PDB entry 7MUQ | electron microscopy, 4.60 A resolution (low resolution: residue-level contacts below are approximate; hydrogen-bond / salt-bridge calls are withheld) | chains DN and EH of the 205 polymer chains in the assembly

== Chain DN ==
Protein: Neurogenic locus notch
Source organism: Legionella pneumophila
Reference sequence: A0A2S6FAR3 (A0A2S6FAR3_LEGPN); residue numbers follow UniProt; this construct covers 1-124
Amino-acid sequence (124 residues; row label = number of the first residue in the row):
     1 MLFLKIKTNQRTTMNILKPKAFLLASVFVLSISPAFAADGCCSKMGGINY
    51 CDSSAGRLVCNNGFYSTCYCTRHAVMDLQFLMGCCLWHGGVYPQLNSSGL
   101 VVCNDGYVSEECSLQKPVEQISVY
Disordered / not traced: 1-38, 117-124
Cystine bridges: Cys-41/Cys-68, Cys-42/Cys-60, Cys-51/Cys-70, Cys-84/Cys-112, Cys-85/Cys-103

== Chain EH ==
Protein: Type IV secretion protein IcmK
Source organism: Legionella pneumophila
Reference sequence: A0A2S6FBG9 (A0A2S6FBG9_LEGPN); residues 1-361 here = UniProt positions 1-361
Amino-acid sequence (361 residues; row label = number of the first residue in the row):
     1 MMKKYDQLCKYCLVIGLTFSMSCSIYAADQSDDAQQALQQLRMLQQKLSQ
    51 NPSPDAQSGAGDGGDNAASDSTQQPNQSGQANAPAANQTATAGGDGQIIS
   101 QDDAEVIDKKAFKDMTRNLYPLNPEQVVKLKQIYETSEYAKAATPGTPPK
   151 PTATSQFVNLSPGSTPPVIRLSQGFVSSLVFLDSTGAPWPIAAYDLGDPS
   201 SFNIQWDKTSNTLMIQATKLYNYGNLAVRLRGLNTPVMLTLIPGQKAVDY
   251 RVDLRVQGYGPNAKSMPTEEGIPPSANDLLLHVLEGVPPPGSRRLVVSGG
   301 DARAWLSNEKMYVRTNLTILSPGWLASMTSADGTHAYEMQKSPVLLVSWH
   351 GKVMQLKVEGL
Disordered / not traced: 1-103

== Chain DN / chain EH interface ==
Pairs across the interface - 29 pairs, chain DN then chain EH:
  Arg-72(DN) / Val-296(EH)
  Arg-72(DN) / Ser-298(EH)
  Arg-72(DN) / Gly-299(EH)
  Arg-72(DN) / Gly-300(EH)
  His-73(DN) / Val-297(EH)
  His-73(DN) / Gly-300(EH)
  His-73(DN) / Asp-301(EH)
  His-73(DN) / Ala-302(EH)
  His-73(DN) / Arg-303(EH)
  Ala-74(DN) / Gly-299(EH)
  Ala-74(DN) / Gly-300(EH)
  Val-75(DN) / Gly-299(EH)
  Met-76(DN) / Gly-299(EH)
  Met-76(DN) / Met-354(EH)
  Asp-77(DN) / Lys-352(EH)
  Asp-77(DN) / Met-354(EH)
  Leu-78(DN) / Met-354(EH)
  Leu-78(DN) / Gln-355(EH)
  Gln-79(DN) / Val-353(EH)
  Gln-79(DN) / Gln-355(EH)
  Phe-80(DN) / Gln-355(EH)
  Leu-81(DN) / Gln-355(EH)
  Leu-81(DN) / Lys-357(EH)
  Leu-86(DN) / Pro-343(EH)
  Leu-86(DN) / Val-344(EH)
  Trp-87(DN) / Ser-321(EH)
  Trp-87(DN) / Val-344(EH)
  Trp-87(DN) / Leu-346(EH)
  His-88(DN) / Pro-343(EH)
Interface residues without a listed pair, chain DN (14 interface residues in all): Gly-89
Interface residues without a listed pair, chain EH (20 interface residues in all): Lys-341, Ser-342, Trp-349

== Overview ==
The interface between chain DN and chain EH involves 14 residues on one side and 20 on the other.
Here chain DN is Neurogenic locus notch and chain EH is Type IV secretion protein IcmK, both from Legionella
pneumophila. Entry 7MUQ (Reconstruction of the Legionella pneumophila Dot/Icm T4SS 3DVA Map 1) was determined
by electron microscopy, deposited together with 7MUC, 7MUD, 7MUE, 7MUS, 7MUV, 7MUW and 7MUY.
